PDB entry 7XXH | electron microscopy, 2.90 A resolution | chains A and B of the 5 polymer chains in the assembly

# Chain A
Molecule: Guanine nucleotide-binding protein G(11) subunit alpha
From: Homo sapiens
Amino-acid sequence (353 residues; each row starts with the number of its first residue):
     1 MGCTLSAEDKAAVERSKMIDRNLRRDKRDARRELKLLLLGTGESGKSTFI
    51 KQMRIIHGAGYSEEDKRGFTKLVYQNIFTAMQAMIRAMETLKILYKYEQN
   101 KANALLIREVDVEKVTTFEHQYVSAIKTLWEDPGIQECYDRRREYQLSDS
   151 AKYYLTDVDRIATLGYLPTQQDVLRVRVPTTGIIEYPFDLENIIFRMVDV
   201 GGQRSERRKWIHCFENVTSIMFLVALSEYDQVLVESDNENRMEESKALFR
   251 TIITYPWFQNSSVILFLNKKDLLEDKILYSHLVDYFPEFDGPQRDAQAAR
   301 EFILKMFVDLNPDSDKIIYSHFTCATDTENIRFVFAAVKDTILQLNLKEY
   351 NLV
Disordered / not traced: 1-2, 59-180, 233-235

# Chain B
Molecule: Guanine nucleotide-binding protein G(I)/G(S)/G(T) subunit beta-1
From: Homo sapiens
UniProt: P62873 (GBB1_HUMAN); numbering as in UniProt (aligned over 2-340)
Amino-acid sequence (346 residues; row label = number of the first residue in the row; numbers below 1 keep their minus sign (Met-5 is residue -5)):
    -5 MHHHHHHSELDQLRQEAEQLKNQIRDARKACADATLSQITNNIDPVGRIQ
    45 MRTRRTLRGHLAKIYAMHWGTDSRLLVSASQDGKLIIWDSYTTNKVHAIP
    95 LRSSWVMTCAYAPSGNYVACGGLDNICSIYNLKTREGNVRVSRELAGHTG
   145 YLSCCRFLDDNQIVTSSGDTTCALWDIETGQQTTTFTGHTGDVMSLSLAP
   195 DTRLFVSGACDASAKLWDVREGMCRQTFTGHESDINAICFFPNGNAFATG
   245 SDDATCRLFDLRADQELMTYSHDNIICGITSVSFSKSGRLLLAGYDDFNC
   295 NVWDALKADRAGVLAGHDNRVSCLGVTDDGMAVATGSWDSFLKIWN
Disordered / not traced: -5 to 1
Differences from the reference sequence: initiating methionine (-5); expression tag (-4 to 1)
UniProt features mapped onto this chain:
  - modified residue: Ser2 (N-acetylserine), His266 (Phosphohistidine)
  - natural variant: Leu30 (L30F: In MRD42; uncertain significance), Arg52 (R52G: In MRD42), Gly64 (G64V: In MRD42), Asp76 (D76E: In MRD42; D76G: In MRD42), Gly77 (G77S: In MRD42), Lys78 (K78R: In MRD42), Ile80 (I80N: In MRD42; I80T: In MRD42), His91 (H91R: In MRD42; uncertain significance), Ala92 (A92T: In MRD42), Pro94 (P94S: In MRD42), Leu95 (L95P: In MRD42), Arg96 (R96L: In MRD42), 5 further natural variant entries in UniProt

# How chain A and chain B interact
Contacting residue pairs - 54 pairs, chain A then chain B:
  Val13(A) - Asn88(B)
  Arg15(A) - Val90(B)  hydrogen bond (side chain-backbone)
  Arg15(A) - His91(B)
  Ser16(A) - Asn88(B)  hydrogen bond
  Ser16(A) - Lys89(B)
  Ile19(A) - Lys89(B)
  Ile19(A) - His91(B)
  Ile19(A) - Ala92(B)  hydrophobic
  Asp20(A) - Lys89(B)  salt bridge
  Leu23(A) - Gly53(B)
  Leu23(A) - Leu55(B)
  Leu23(A) - Lys89(B)
  Asp26(A) - Lys78(B)  salt bridge
  Lys27(A) - Leu55(B)
  Lys35(A) - Trp99(B)
  Thr181(A) - Asn119(B)
  Gly182(A) - Asp118(B)
  Gly182(A) - Asn119(B)
  Ile183(A) - Trp99(B)
  Ile183(A) - Leu117(B)
  Glu185(A) - Trp99(B)  hydrogen bond
  Val198(A) - Trp99(B)
  Gln203(A) - Leu117(B)
  Gln203(A) - Asn119(B)
  Gln203(A) - Gly144(B)
  Gln203(A) - Tyr145(B)
  Ser205(A) - Tyr145(B)
  Ser205(A) - Gly162(B)  hydrogen bond (side chain-backbone)
  Glu206(A) - Asp186(B)
  Glu206(A) - Cys204(B)  hydrogen bond
  Arg208(A) - Cys204(B)
  Arg208(A) - Asp228(B)  salt bridge
  Lys209(A) - Met101(B)
  Lys209(A) - Tyr145(B)
  Lys209(A) - Met188(B)
  Lys209(A) - Asp228(B)  salt bridge
  Lys209(A) - Asn230(B)
  Lys209(A) - Asp246(B)  salt bridge
  Trp210(A) - Met101(B)  hydrophobic
  Trp210(A) - Leu117(B)  hydrophobic
  Trp210(A) - Tyr145(B)
  His212(A) - Lys57(B)  hydrogen bond (backbone-side chain)
  His212(A) - Tyr59(B)  hydrogen bond (backbone-side chain)
  His212(A) - Trp332(B)
  Cys213(A) - Tyr59(B)
  Cys213(A) - Gln75(B)
  Cys213(A) - Trp99(B)
  Phe214(A) - Trp99(B)  hydrophobic
  Phe214(A) - Leu117(B)  hydrophobic
  Glu215(A) - Lys57(B)  salt bridge
  Glu215(A) - Trp332(B)
  Asn216(A) - Lys57(B)
  Trp257(A) - Arg314(B)
  Trp257(A) - Trp332(B)  hydrophobic
Other interface residues (no listed pair), chain A (29 interface residues in all): Ala12, Arg196, Gly202
Other interface residues (no listed pair), chain B (30 interface residues in all): Ile80, Ser98, Thr143

# Summary
29 residues of chain A and 30 residues of chain B are in contact, with 7 hydrogen bonds and 6 salt bridges.
Polar contacts include Asp20(A)-Lys89(B), Asp26(A)-Lys78(B) and Arg208(A)-Asp228(B).
Chain A is Guanine nucleotide-binding protein G(11) subunit alpha and chain B is Guanine nucleotide-binding
protein G(I)/G(S)/G(T) subunit beta-1, both from Homo sapiens; the structure, Cryo-EM structure of the
purinergic receptor P2Y1R in complex with 2MeSADP and G11, was determined by electron microscopy (same
publication as 7XXI).
